1NAN - chains L and I of the 6 polymer chains in the assembly; structure by X-ray diffraction, 2.30 A resolution.

== Chain L ==
Molecule: H-2 class I histocompatibility antigen, K-B alpha chain
Organism: Mus musculus
Notes: fragment: Extracellular Domains (alpha1, alpha2, alpha3)
UniProtKB: P01901 (HA1B_MOUSE); residues 1-278 here correspond to UniProt positions 22-299 (UniProt number = residue number + 21)
Sequence (278 residues; each row starts with the number of its first residue):
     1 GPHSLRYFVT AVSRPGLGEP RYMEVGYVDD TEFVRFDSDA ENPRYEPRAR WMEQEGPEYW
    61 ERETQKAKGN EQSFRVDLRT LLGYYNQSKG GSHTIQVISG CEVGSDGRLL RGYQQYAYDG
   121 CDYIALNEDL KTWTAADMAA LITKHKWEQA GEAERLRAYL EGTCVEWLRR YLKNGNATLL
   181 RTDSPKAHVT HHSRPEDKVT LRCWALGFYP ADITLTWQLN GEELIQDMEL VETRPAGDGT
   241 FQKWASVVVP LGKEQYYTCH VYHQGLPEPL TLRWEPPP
UniProt features mapped onto this chain:
  - region: Glu275 to Pro278 (Connecting peptide)
  - glycosylation (N-linked (GlcNAc...) asparagine): Asn86, Asn176

== Chain I ==
Molecule: Beta-2-microglobulin
Organism: Mus musculus
UniProtKB: P01887 (B2MG_MOUSE); residues 1-99 here correspond to UniProt positions 21-119 (UniProt number = residue number + 20)
Sequence (99 residues; numbered 1 to 99; the number before each row is that of its first residue):
     1 IQKTPQIQVY SRHPPENGKP NILNCYVTQF HPPHIEIQML KNGKKIPKVE MSDMSFSKDW
    61 SFYILAHTEF TPTETDTYAC RVKHDSMAEP KTVYWDRDM

== Interface between chain L and chain I ==
Contacting residue pairs (54; chain L residue first):
  Phe8(L) - Phe56(I)
  Val9(L) - Phe56(I)
  Thr10(L) - Phe56(I)
  Val12(L) - Pro33(I)  hydrophobic
  Met23(L) - Met54(I)
  Tyr27(L) - Ser55(I)
  Arg35(L) - Asp53(I)
  Arg35(L) - Met54(I)  hydrogen bond (side chain-backbone)
  Arg35(L) - Ser55(I)
  Arg48(L) - Asp53(I)  salt bridge
  Thr94(L) - Pro33(I)
  Gln96(L) - His31(I)  hydrogen bond
  Gln96(L) - Phe56(I)
  Gln96(L) - Trp60(I)  hydrogen bond (side chain-backbone)
  Gln96(L) - Phe62(I)
  Val97(L) - Phe56(I)
  Ile98(L) - Phe56(I)  hydrophobic
  Ile98(L) - Trp60(I)  hydrophobic
  Gln115(L) - Lys58(I)  hydrogen bond
  Gln115(L) - Trp60(I)
  Tyr116(L) - Trp60(I)
  Ala117(L) - Trp60(I)
  Asp119(L) - Ile1(I)
  Asp119(L) - His31(I)
  Gly120(L) - His31(I)  hydrogen bond (backbone-side chain)
  Gly120(L) - Trp60(I)
  Cys121(L) - Ile1(I)  hydrophobic
  Asp122(L) - Trp60(I)  hydrogen bond
  His192(L) - Asp98(I)  salt bridge
  Arg202(L) - Asp98(I)  hydrogen bond (side chain-backbone)
  Trp204(L) - Asp98(I)
  Trp204(L) - Met99(I)
  Val231(L) - Gln8(I)
  Glu232(L) - Gln8(I)
  Glu232(L) - Tyr26(I)
  Glu232(L) - Thr28(I)  hydrogen bond
  Glu232(L) - Gln29(I)
  Thr233(L) - Tyr26(I)
  Arg234(L) - Gln8(I)
  Arg234(L) - Tyr10(I)
  Arg234(L) - Tyr26(I)
  Arg234(L) - Met99(I)  hydrogen bond (side chain-backbone)
  Pro235(L) - Tyr10(I)  hydrogen bond (backbone-side chain)
  Pro235(L) - Asn24(I)
  Pro235(L) - Tyr26(I)
  Ala236(L) - Arg12(I)  hydrogen bond (backbone-side chain)
  Ala236(L) - Asn24(I)  hydrogen bond (backbone-side chain)
  Gly237(L) - Arg12(I)  hydrogen bond (backbone-side chain)
  Gly237(L) - Leu65(I)
  Asp238(L) - Arg12(I)
  Gln242(L) - Tyr10(I)
  Gln242(L) - Ser11(I)
  Gln242(L) - Arg12(I)
  Trp244(L) - Met99(I)  hydrogen bond (side chain-backbone)
Also at the interface, not in a pair above, chain L (34 interface residues in all): Glu32, Leu206
Also at the interface, not in a pair above, chain I (24 interface residues in all): Pro14, Ser57, Tyr63

== Summary ==
The interface between chain L and chain I involves 34 residues on one side and 24 on the other, with 14
hydrogen bonds and 2 salt bridges. Polar contacts include Arg48(L)-Asp53(I), His192(L)-Asp98(I) and
Arg35(L)-Met54(I).
Here chain L is H-2 class I histocompatibility antigen, K-B alpha chain and chain I is Beta-2-microglobulin,
both from Mus musculus. Entry 1NAN (Mch class I H-2KB molecule complexed with PBM1 peptide) was determined by
X-ray diffraction (same publication as 1NAM).
